Entry 6OOM (X-ray diffraction, 2.20 A resolution); this record covers chain A.

[Chain A]
Molecule: Multidrug transporter MdfA
Source organism: Escherichia coli
UniProt: A0A1E5MBX7 (A0A1E5MBX7_ECOLX); residue numbers follow UniProt; this construct covers 9-400
Chain sequence (392 residues; each row starts with the number of its first residue):
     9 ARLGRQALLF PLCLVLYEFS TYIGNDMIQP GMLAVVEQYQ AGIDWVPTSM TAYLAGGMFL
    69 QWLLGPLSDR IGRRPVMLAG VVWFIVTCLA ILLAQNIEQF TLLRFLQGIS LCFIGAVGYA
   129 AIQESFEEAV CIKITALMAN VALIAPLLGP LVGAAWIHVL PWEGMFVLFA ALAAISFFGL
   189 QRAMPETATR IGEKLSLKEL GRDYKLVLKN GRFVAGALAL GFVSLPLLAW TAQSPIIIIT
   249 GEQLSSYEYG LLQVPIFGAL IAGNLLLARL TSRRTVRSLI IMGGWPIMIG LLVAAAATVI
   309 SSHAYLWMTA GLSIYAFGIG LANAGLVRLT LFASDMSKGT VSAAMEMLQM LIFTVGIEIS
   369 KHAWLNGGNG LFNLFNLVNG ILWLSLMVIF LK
Sequence notes: conflict T239 (Ile in A0A1E5MBX7), E354 (Gly in A0A1E5MBX7)
Bound ions: praseodymium ion site 1: E207, D211; praseodymium ion site 2 near E207 (its only coordinating residue here)
From the paper describing this entry:
  - binding site for lauryl dimethylamine-N-oxide: Y30, N33, D34, M58, L62, Y127, M146, A150, S232, L236, V335, L339, S350, M353, Q357, F361
  - conformationally variable residues: Y30, Y127, Q357

[Summary]
The praseodymium ion site 1 is built by E207 and D211. From the paper: a binding site for lauryl
dimethylamine-N-oxide at Y30, N33 and D34 among others; conformational variability at Y30, Y127 and Q357.
Chain A is Multidrug transporter MdfA (Escherichia coli); the structure, PROTEIN A, was determined by X-ray
diffraction, deposited together with 6OOP and 6OOQ.
